7SX5 - chains A and D of the 4 polymer chains in the assembly; structure by X-ray diffraction, 2.80 A resolution.

[Chain A]
Protein: DNA ligase 1
Source organism: Homo sapiens
Notes: EC 6.5.1.1
UniProtKB: P18858 (DNLI1_HUMAN); residues 261-918 here = UniProt positions 261-918
Chain sequence (669 residues; numbered 261 to 929; the number before each row is that of its first residue):
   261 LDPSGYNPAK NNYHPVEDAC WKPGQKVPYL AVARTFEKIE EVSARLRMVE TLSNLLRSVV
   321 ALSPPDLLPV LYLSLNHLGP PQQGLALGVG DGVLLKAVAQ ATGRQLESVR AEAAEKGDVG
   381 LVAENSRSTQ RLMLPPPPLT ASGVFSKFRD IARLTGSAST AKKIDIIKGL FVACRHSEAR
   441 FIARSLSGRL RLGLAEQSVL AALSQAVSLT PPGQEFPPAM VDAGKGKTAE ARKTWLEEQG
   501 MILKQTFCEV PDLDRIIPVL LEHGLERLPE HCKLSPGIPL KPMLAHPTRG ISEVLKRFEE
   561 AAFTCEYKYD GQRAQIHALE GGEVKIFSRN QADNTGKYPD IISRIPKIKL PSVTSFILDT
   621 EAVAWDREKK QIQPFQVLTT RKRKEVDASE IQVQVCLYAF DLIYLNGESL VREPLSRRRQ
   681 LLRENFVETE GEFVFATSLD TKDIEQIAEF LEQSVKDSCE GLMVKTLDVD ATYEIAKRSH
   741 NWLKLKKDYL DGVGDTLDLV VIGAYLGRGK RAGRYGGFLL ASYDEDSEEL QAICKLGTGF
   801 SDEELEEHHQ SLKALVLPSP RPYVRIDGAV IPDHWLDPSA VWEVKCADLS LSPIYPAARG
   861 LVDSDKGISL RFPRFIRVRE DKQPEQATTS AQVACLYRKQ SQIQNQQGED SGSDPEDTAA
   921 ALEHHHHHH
Unresolved in the structure: 388-390, 751, 902-929
Sequence notes: conflict Ala346 (Glu in P18858), Ala592 (Glu in P18858); expression tag (919-929)
Residues lining bound ligands: adenosine monophosphate (AMP): Leu544, Glu566, Tyr567, Lys568, Tyr569, Arg573, Arg589, Glu621, Phe660, Ala696, Glu720, Met723, Lys725, Trp742, Lys744, Lys746
Reported in the primary citation:
  - binding site for adenosine monophosphate: Lys568
  - catalytic residues: Lys568
  - conformationally variable residues (side-chain flip): Leu544, Arg589, Phe872, Arg874
  - binding site for DNA chain 2: Phe872, Arg874

[Chain D]
Molecule: DNA chain 3
Sequence (18 nucleotides; numbered 9 to 26; the number before each row is that of its first residue):
     9 GTCCGACCAC GCATCAGC

[Chain A / chain D interface]
Residue-residue contacts (57; chain A residue first):
  Arg305(A) with DT10(D), hydrogen bond to the base; DC11(D), hydrogen bond to the base
  Thr415(A) with DC23(D), phosphate contact
  Gly416(A) with DC23(D), hydrogen bond to the phosphate
  Ser417(A) with DA24(D), phosphate contact
  Ala418(A) with DA24(D), hydrogen bond to the phosphate
  Ser419(A) with DC23(D), phosphate contact; DA24(D), phosphate contact
  Thr420(A) with DA24(D), hydrogen bond to the phosphate
  Arg449(A) with DA14(D), salt bridge to the phosphate
  Arg451(A) with DG13(D), phosphate contact; DA14(D), phosphate contact
  Leu452(A) with DG13(D), hydrogen bond to the phosphate
  Gly453(A) with DC12(D), sugar contact; DG13(D), hydrogen bond to the phosphate
  Leu454(A) with DC12(D), phosphate contact; DG13(D), phosphate contact
  Ala455(A) with DC12(D), hydrogen bond to the phosphate; DG13(D), phosphate contact
  Gln457(A) with DC11(D), hydrogen bond to the phosphate; DC12(D), hydrogen bond to the phosphate
  Ser458(A) with DC11(D), phosphate contact; DC12(D), hydrogen bond to the phosphate
  Gln636(A) with DC18(D), phosphate contact; DG19(D), hydrogen bond to the phosphate
  Thr639(A) with DG19(D), sugar contact; DC20(D), sugar contact
  Thr640(A) with DG19(D), phosphate contact; DC20(D), phosphate contact
  Arg641(A) with DC20(D), sugar contact
  Lys642(A) with DC20(D), phosphate contact; DA21(D), phosphate contact
  Arg643(A) with DG19(D), base contact; DC20(D), hydrogen bond to the phosphate; DA21(D), hydrogen bond to the phosphate
  Lys644(A) with DA21(D), hydrogen bond to the phosphate; DT22(D), salt bridge to the phosphate
  Arg738(A) with DT10(D), salt bridge to the phosphate
  Arg768(A) with DC15(D), salt bridge to the phosphate
  Gly769(A) with DA14(D), phosphate contact
  Cys794(A) with DA17(D), phosphate contact
  Lys795(A) with DC16(D), salt bridge to the phosphate; DA17(D), hydrogen bond to the phosphate
  Gly797(A) with DC15(D), sugar contact
  Thr798(A) with DC15(D), hydrogen bond to the base
  Ser850(A) with DA17(D), hydrogen bond to the phosphate; DC18(D), hydrogen bond to the phosphate
  Leu851(A) with DC18(D), phosphate contact; DG19(D), phosphate contact
  Ser852(A) with DC18(D), hydrogen bond to the phosphate
  Pro853(A) with DC18(D), phosphate contact; DG19(D), phosphate contact
  Tyr855(A) with DA17(D), hydrogen bond to the phosphate
  Ser869(A) with DA17(D), phosphate contact; DC18(D), phosphate contact
  Leu870(A) with DA17(D), sugar contact
  Phe872(A) with DC16(D), base contact
Other interface residues (no listed pair), chain A (42 interface residues in all): Ala421, Glu456, His546, Leu796, Pro873
Other interface residues (no listed pair), chain D (16 interface residues in all): DG9

[Overview]
42 residues of chain A and 16 residues of chain D are in contact; the contacts include 21 hydrogen bonds and 5
salt bridges. Polar contacts include Arg305(A)-DT10(D), Arg305(A)-DC11(D) and Thr798(A)-DC15(D). Chain A binds
adenosine monophosphate. The paper reports the catalytic residue Lys568(A); a binding site for DNA chain 2 at
Phe872(A) and Arg874(A).
Chain A is DNA ligase 1 (Homo sapiens) and chain D is DNA chain 3; the structure, Crystal structure of ligase
I with nick duplexes containing mismatch A:C, was determined by X-ray diffraction, deposited together with
7SUM and 7SXE.
